3CU1 - chains A and C of the 4 polymer chains in the assembly; structure by X-ray diffraction, 2.60 A resolution.

[Chain A (and C)]
Name: Fibroblast growth factor receptor 2
From: Homo sapiens
Notes: EC 2.7.10.1; fragment: Ig-like C2-type 2 domain; chain C of this document is another copy of the same molecule, construct and numbering; everything in this record applies to it too
UniProtKB: P21802 (FGFR2_HUMAN); numbering as in UniProt (aligned over 150-249)
Amino-acid sequence (100 residues; row label = number of the first residue in the row):
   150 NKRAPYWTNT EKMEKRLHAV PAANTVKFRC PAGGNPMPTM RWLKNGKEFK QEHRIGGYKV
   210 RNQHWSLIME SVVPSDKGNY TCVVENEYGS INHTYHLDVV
Disulfide bonds: Cys-179/Cys-231
UniProt features mapped onto this chain:
  - region: Lys-161 to Arg-178 (Heparin-binding)
  - glycosylation (N-linked (GlcNAc...) asparagine): Asn-228, Asn-241
  - natural variant: Ala-172 (A172F: In PS), Arg-203 (R203C: In breast cancer samples)

[Interface between chain A and chain C]
Pairs across the interface (11; chain A residue first):
  Thr-157(A) / Asn-158(C)
  Thr-157(A) / Thr-159(C)  hydrogen bond (backbone-backbone)
  Thr-157(A) / Glu-160(C)  hydrogen bond (backbone-backbone)
  Asn-158(A) / Thr-157(C)
  Asn-158(A) / Asn-158(C)
  Thr-159(A) / Thr-157(C)  hydrogen bond (backbone-backbone)
  Glu-160(A) / Thr-157(C)  hydrogen bond (backbone-backbone)
  Glu-160(A) / Arg-178(C)  salt bridge
  Glu-160(A) / Pro-180(C)
  Arg-178(A) / Glu-160(C)  salt bridge
  Pro-180(A) / Glu-160(C)
Other interface residues (no listed pair), chain C (7 interface residues in all): Trp-214

[Summary]
The interface between chain A and chain C involves 6 residues on one side and 7 on the other, with 4 hydrogen
bonds and 2 salt bridges. Among the polar pairs are Glu-160(A)/Arg-178(C), Thr-157(A)/Thr-159(C) and
Thr-157(A)/Glu-160(C).
Chain A and chain C are both Fibroblast growth factor receptor 2 (Homo sapiens); the structure, Crystal
Structure of 2:2:2 FGFR2D2:FGF1:SOS complex, was determined by X-ray diffraction.
